7YOT - chains D and A of the 5 polymer chains in the assembly; structure by electron microscopy, 3.00 A resolution.

Chain D:
Molecule: NDV P protein
From: Avian orthoavulavirus 1
Reference sequence: A0A0S2UXI9 (A0A0S2UXI9_9MONO); residue numbers follow UniProt; this construct covers 1-399
Chain sequence (399 residues; row label = number of the first residue in the row):
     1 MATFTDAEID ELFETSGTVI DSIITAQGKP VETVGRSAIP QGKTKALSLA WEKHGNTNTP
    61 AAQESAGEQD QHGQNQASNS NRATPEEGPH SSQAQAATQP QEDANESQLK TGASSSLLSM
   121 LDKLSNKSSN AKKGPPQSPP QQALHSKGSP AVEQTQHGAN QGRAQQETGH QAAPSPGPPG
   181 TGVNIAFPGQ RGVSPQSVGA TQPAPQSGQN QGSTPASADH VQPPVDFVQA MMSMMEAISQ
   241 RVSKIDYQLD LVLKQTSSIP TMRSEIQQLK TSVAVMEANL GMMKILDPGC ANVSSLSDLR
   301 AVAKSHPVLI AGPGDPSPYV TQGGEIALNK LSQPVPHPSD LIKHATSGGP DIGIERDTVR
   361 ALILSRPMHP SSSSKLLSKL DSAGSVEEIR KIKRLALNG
Not modelled in the structure: 1-261, 313-399

Chain A:
Molecule: RNA-directed RNA polymerase L
From: Avian orthoavulavirus 1
Notes: EC 2.7.7.48, 3.6.1.-, 2.7.7.88, 2.1.1.-
Reference sequence: A0A0S2UX53 (A0A0S2UX53_9MONO); residues 1-2204 here = UniProt positions 1-2204
Chain sequence (2211 residues; row label = number of the first residue in the row):
     1 MAGSGSERAE HQIILPESHL SSPLVKHKLL YYWKLTGLPL PDECDFDHLI LSRQWKKILE
    61 SSTPDIERMI KLGRSVHQTL SHSSKLTGIL HPRCLEDLVG LDIPDSTNKF RRIEKKIQIH
   121 NTRYGEPFTR LCSYVEKKLL GSSWTHKIRR SEEFDSLRTD PAFWFHSSWS TAKFAWLHVK
   181 QIQRHLIVAA RTRSASNKLV TLSHRSGQVF ITPELVIVTH TNENKFTCLS QELVLMYADM
   241 MEGRDMVNII SSTAVHLRCL AEKIDDILRL VDALARDLGN QVYDVVALME GFAYGAVQLL
   301 EPSGTFAGDF FSFNLQELRD TLICLLPQRI ADSVTHAIAN IFSGLEQNQA AEMLCLLRLW
   361 GHPLLESRAA AKAVRAQMCA PKMVDFDMIL QVLSFFKGTI INGYRKKNAG VWPRVKAHTI
   421 YGNVIAQLHA DSAEISHDIM LREYKNLSAI EFEACIEYDP VTNLSMFLKD KAIAHPRNNW
   481 LASFRRNLLS EEQKKNVQDS TSTNRLLIEF LESNDFDPYK EMEYLTTLEY LRDDSVAVSY
   541 SLKEEEVKVN GRIFAKLTKK LRNCQVMAEG ILADQIAPFF QGNGVIQDSI SLTKSMLAMS
   601 QLSYNSNRKR ITDCKERVSS SRNHDLKGKH RRRVATFITT DLQKYCLNWR YQTIKLFAHA
   661 INQLMGLPHF FEWIHLRLMD TTMFVGDPFN PPSDPTDYDL TKVPNDDIYI VSARGGIEGL
   721 CQKLWTMISI AAIQLAAARS HCRVACMVQG DNQVIAVTRE VRPDDSPESV LTQLHEASDN
   781 FFRELIHVNH LIGHNLKDRE TIRSDTFFIY SKRIFKDGAI LSQVLKNSSK LVLVSGDLSE
   841 NTVMSCANIS STVARLCENG LPKDFCYYLN YLMSCIQTYF DSEFSITSST QSGSNQSWIN
   901 DIPFIHSYVL TPAQLGGLSN LQYSRLYTRN IGDPGTTAFA EVKRLEAVGL LGPNIMTNIL
   961 TRPPGNGDWA SLCNDPYSFN FESVASPSIV LKKHTQRVLF ETCSNPLLSG VHTEDNEAEE
  1021 KALAEYLLNQ EVIHPRVAHA IMEASSVGRR KQIQGLVDTT NTVIKIALSR KPLGIKRLAR
  1081 IINYSSMHAM LFRDDVFLSN RANHPLVSSD MCSLALADYA RNRSWSPLTG GRKILGVSNP
  1141 DTIELVEGEI LSISGGCSKC DSGDEQFTWF HLPSNIELTD DTSKNPPMRV PYLGSKTQER
  1201 RAASLAKIAH MSPHVKAALR ASSVLIWAYG DNDINWTAAL KLARSRCNIS SEYLRLLSPL
  1261 PTAGNLQHRL DDGITQMTFT PASLYRVSPY VHISNDSQRL FTEEGVKEGN VVYQQIMLLG
  1321 LSLIESLFPM TVTKTYDEIT LHLHSKFSCC IREAPVAVPF ELTGVAPDLR VVASNKFMYD
  1381 PNPVAEGDFA RLDLAIFKSY ELNLESYSTV ELMNILSISS GKLIGQSVVS YDEETSIKND
  1441 AIIVYDNTRN WISEAQNSDV VRLFEYAALE VLLDCSYQLY YLRVRGLNNV VLYMSDLYKN
  1501 MPGILLSNIA ATISHPIIHS RLHTVGLISH DGSHQLADTD FIELSAKLLV SCTRRVVSGL
  1561 YAGNKYDLLF PSVLDDNLNE KMLQLISRLC CLYTVLFATT REIPKIRGLP AEEKCAMLTE
  1621 YLLSDAVRPL LSPEQVDSIT SPSIVTFPAN LYYMSRKSLN LIREREDRDS ILALMFPQEP
  1681 LFEFPLVQDI GARVKDQLTM KPAAFLHELD LSAPARYDAY TLEQARSDCA LADMGEDQLV
  1741 RYLFRGVGTA SSSWYKASHL LSVPEIRCAR HGNSLYLAEG SGAIMSLLEL HIPHETIYYN
  1801 TLFSNEMNPP QRHFGPTPTQ FLNSVVYRNL QAEVPCKDGF VQEFRTLWRE NTEESDLTSD
  1861 KAVGYITSVV PYRSVSLLHC DIEIPPGSNQ SLLDQLATNL SLIAMHSVRE GGVVIVKILY
  1921 SMGYYFHLLV NLFTPCSVKG YVLSNGYACR GDMECYVVFV MGYLGGPTFV NEVVRMAKTL
  1981 IQRHGTLLAK SDETALMALF TSQKQRVDNI LSSPLPRLAK LLRRNIDTAL IEAGGQPVRP
  2041 FCAESLVNTL SDITQTTQVI ASHIDTVIRS VIYMEAEGDL ADTVFLFTPY NLSIDGKKRT
  2101 SLKQCTRQIL EVTILGLGPE DLNRVGDIIS LILRGTISLE DLIPLRTYLK MSTCPKYLKS
  2161 VLGLTKLREM FSDGSMLYLT RAQQKFYMKT VGNAVKGYYN SSKNENLYFQ G
Not modelled in the structure: 1-7, 545-552, 584-587, 612-628, 888-893, 1195-1208, 1266-1277, 1303-1309, 1385-2211
Differences from the reference sequence: expression tag (2205-2211)
Disulfide bonds: Cys1112-Cys1350, Cys1157-Cys1160
Reported in the primary citation:
  - mutagenesis - R552A, I553A, Y645A, D751A, N752A: decreased catalytic activity
  - mutagenesis - D641A, E718A: unchanged catalytic activity
  - catalytic residues: Gly750 to Asn752

Interface between chain D and chain A:
Residue-residue contacts (13; chain D residue first):
  Leu296(D) - Met679(A)
  Leu296(D) - Asp680(A)
  Leu299(D) - Leu531(A)  hydrophobic
  Leu299(D) - Leu676(A)
  Arg300(D) - Asp680(A)  salt bridge
  Ala303(D) - Leu531(A)  hydrophobic
  Ala303(D) - Arg532(A)  hydrogen bond (backbone-side chain)
  Lys304(D) - Arg532(A)
  Ser305(D) - Arg532(A)  hydrogen bond (backbone-side chain)
  His306(D) - Thr527(A)
  His306(D) - Arg532(A)
  Pro307(D) - Thr526(A)
  Pro307(D) - Leu528(A)  hydrophobic
Interface residues without a listed pair, chain A (9 interface residues in all): Ser712

Summary:
8 residues of chain D and 9 residues of chain A are in contact, with 2 hydrogen bonds and 1 salt bridge. Polar
pairs include Arg300(D)-Asp680(A), Ala303(D)-Arg532(A) and Ser305(D)-Arg532(A). From the paper: the catalytic
residue Gly750(A); R552A, I553A and Y645A of chain A, among others, reduce catalytic activity; 7 substitutions
were tested in all.
Here chain D is NDV P protein and chain A is RNA-directed RNA polymerase L, both from Avian orthoavulavirus 1.
Entry 7YOT (Cryo-EM structure of RNA polymerase in complex with P protein tetramer of Newcastle disease virus)
was determined by electron microscopy together with 7YOU and 7YOV from the same study.
